6MDN - chains H and L of the 11 polymer chains in the assembly; structure by electron microscopy, 4.40 A resolution (low resolution: residue-level contacts below are approximate; hydrogen-bond / salt-bridge calls are withheld).

# Chain H
Molecule: Synaptosomal-associated protein 25
Organism: Rattus norvegicus
UniProt: P60881 (SNP25_RAT), isoform P60881-2; residue numbers follow UniProt; this construct covers 1-204
Amino-acid sequence (207 residues; row label = number of the first residue in the row; numbers below 1 keep their minus sign (Met-2 is residue -2)):
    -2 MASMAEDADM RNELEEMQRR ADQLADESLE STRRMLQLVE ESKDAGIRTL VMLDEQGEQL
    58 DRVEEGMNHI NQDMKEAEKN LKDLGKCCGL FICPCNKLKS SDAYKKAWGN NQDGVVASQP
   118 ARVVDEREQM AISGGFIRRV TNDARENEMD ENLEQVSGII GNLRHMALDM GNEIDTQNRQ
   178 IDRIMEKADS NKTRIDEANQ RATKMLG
Not modelled in the structure: -2 to 0, 84-140
Sequence notes: initiating methionine (-2); expression tag (-1 to 0)
Swiss-Prot annotation at these positions:
  - region: Gly111 to Val120 (Interaction with ZDHHC13 and ZDHHC17)
  - site ((Microbial infection) Cleavage): Arg180, Ile181, Gln197, Arg198
  - modified residue: Thr138 (Phosphothreonine), Ser154 (Phosphoserine), Ser187 (Phosphoserine)
  - lipidation (S-palmitoyl cysteine): Cys85, Cys90, Cys92

# Chain L
Molecule: Alpha-soluble NSF attachment protein
Organism: Rattus norvegicus
UniProt: P54921 (SNAA_RAT); residue numbers follow UniProt; this construct covers 1-278
Amino-acid sequence (313 residues; numbered -17 to 295; the number before each row is that of its first residue; numbers below 1 keep their minus sign (Met-17 is residue -17)):
   -17 MHHHHHHHHH HENLYFQGMD TSGKQAEAMA LLAEAERKVK NSQSFFSGLF GGSSKIEEAC
    43 EIYARAANMF KMAKNWSAAG NAFCQAAQLH LQLQSKHDAA TCFVDAGNAF KKADPQEAIN
   103 CLMRAIEIYT DMGRFTIAAK HHISIAEIYE TELVDVEKAI AHYEQSADYY KGEESNSSAN
   163 KCLLKVAGYA AQLEQYQKAI DIYEQVGTSA MDSPLLKYSA KDYFFKAALC HFCIDMLNAK
   223 LAVQKYEELF PAFSDSRECK LMKKLLEAHE EQNVDSYTES VKEYDSISRL DQWLTTMLLR
   283 IKKTIQGDEE DLR
Not modelled in the structure: -17 to 7, 294-295
Sequence notes: initiating methionine (-17); expression tag (-16 to 0, 279-295)

# Interface between chain H and chain L
Contacting residue pairs (10):
  Gln34(H) with Pro233(L); Phe235(L)
  Leu35(H) with Phe235(L); Arg239(L)
  Glu37(H) with Phe235(L)
  Glu38(H) with Tyr200(L); Phe235(L)
  Asp41(H) with Tyr200(L)
  Arg45(H) with Tyr200(L)
  Gln197(H) with Glu39(L)
Also at the interface, not in a pair above, chain H (10 interface residues in all): Leu33, Ala42, Met49
Also at the interface, not in a pair above, chain L (7 interface residues in all): Leu197, Ser236

# Summary
The interface between chain H and chain L involves 10 residues on one side and 7 on the other.
Here chain H is Synaptosomal-associated protein 25 and chain L is Alpha-soluble NSF attachment protein, both
from Rattus norvegicus. Entry 6MDN (The 20S supercomplex engaging the SNAP-25 N-terminus (class 2)) was
determined by electron microscopy, deposited together with 6MDM, 6MDO and 6MDP.
